Entry 3GCI (X-ray diffraction, 2.04 A resolution); this record covers chains A and P.

[Chain A]
Name: Phospholipase A2 isoform 3
Source organism: Naja sagittifera
Notes: EC 3.1.1.4
UniProt: P60045 (PA23_NAJSG); the author numbering skips numbers that UniProt does not, so the offset changes along the chain: 1-15 = UniProt 8-22; 17-120 = UniProt 23-126
Chain sequence (119 residues; each row starts with the number of its first residue; note: 1 number in that range is skipped by the numbering (no residue carries it; nothing is unmodelled there)):
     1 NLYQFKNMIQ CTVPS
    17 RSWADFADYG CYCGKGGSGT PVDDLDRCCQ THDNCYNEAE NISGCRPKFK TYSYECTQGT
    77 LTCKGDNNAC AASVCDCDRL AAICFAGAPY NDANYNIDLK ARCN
Disulfides: Cys11-Cys72, Cys27-Cys119, Cys29-Cys45, Cys44-Cys100, Cys51-Cys93, Cys61-Cys86, Cys79-Cys91
Metal / ion sites: Ca2+: Tyr28, Gly30, Lys31, Gly32, Asp49 (shared with Ala7(P) of chain P)
UniProt features mapped onto this chain:
  - active site: His48, Asp94
  - binding site (Ca(2+)): Tyr28, Gly30, Gly32, Asp49

[Chain P]
Name: Heptapeptide from Amyloid beta A4 protein
UniProt: P05067 (A4_HUMAN); residues 1-7 here correspond to UniProt positions 707-713 (UniProt number = residue number + 706)
Chain sequence (7 residues; row label = number of the first residue in the row):
     1 VGGVVIA
Metal / ion sites: Ca2+: Ala7 (shared with Tyr28(A), Gly30(A), Lys31(A), Gly32(A) of chain A)

[Chain A / chain P interface]
Contacting residue pairs (19; chain A residue first):
  Leu2(A) - Val1(P)  hydrophobic
  Leu2(A) - Ile6(P)
  Leu2(A) - Ala7(P)  hydrophobic
  Tyr3(A) - Val1(P)
  Lys6(A) - Ile6(P)
  Trp19(A) - Ile6(P)  hydrophobic
  Phe22(A) - Ile6(P)
  Ala23(A) - Val5(P)
  Ala23(A) - Ile6(P)  hydrophobic
  Tyr28(A) - Ala7(P)
  Gly30(A) - Val5(P)
  Gly30(A) - Ile6(P)  hydrogen bond (backbone-backbone)
  Gly30(A) - Ala7(P)  hydrogen bond (backbone-backbone)
  Lys31(A) - Val5(P)
  His48(A) - Ala7(P)
  Asp49(A) - Ala7(P)
  Tyr52(A) - Ala7(P)  hydrophobic
  Lys64(A) - Val5(P)
  Lys64(A) - Ala7(P)  hydrogen bond (side chain-backbone)
Other interface residues (no listed pair), chain A (17 interface residues in all): Asn1, Phe5, Ile9, Cys29
Other interface residues (no listed pair), chain P (5 interface residues in all): Val4

[In short]
Chain A and chain P form an interface of 17 and 5 residues respectively; the contacts include 3 hydrogen
bonds. Among the polar pairs are Lys64(A)-Ala7(P), Gly30(A)-Ile6(P) and Gly30(A)-Ala7(P). From UniProt:
active-site residues His48(A) and Asp94(A) and 4 Ca2+-binding residues on chain A.
Chain A is Phospholipase A2 isoform 3 (Naja sagittifera) and chain P is Heptapeptide from Amyloid beta A4
protein; the structure, Crystal Structure of the Complex Formed Between a New Isoform of Phospholipase A2 with
C-terminal Amyloid ..., was determined by X-ray diffraction.
